2JI9 - chains A and B; structure by X-ray diffraction, 2.20 A resolution.

Chain A (and B):
Name: Oxalyl-CoA decarboxylase
Source organism: Oxalobacter formigenes
Notes: EC 4.1.1.8; chain B of this document is another copy of the same molecule, construct and numbering; everything in this record applies to it too
UniProtKB: P40149 (OXC_OXAFO); residue numbers follow UniProt; this construct covers 1-568
Chain sequence (568 residues; numbered 1 to 568; the number before each row is that of its first residue):
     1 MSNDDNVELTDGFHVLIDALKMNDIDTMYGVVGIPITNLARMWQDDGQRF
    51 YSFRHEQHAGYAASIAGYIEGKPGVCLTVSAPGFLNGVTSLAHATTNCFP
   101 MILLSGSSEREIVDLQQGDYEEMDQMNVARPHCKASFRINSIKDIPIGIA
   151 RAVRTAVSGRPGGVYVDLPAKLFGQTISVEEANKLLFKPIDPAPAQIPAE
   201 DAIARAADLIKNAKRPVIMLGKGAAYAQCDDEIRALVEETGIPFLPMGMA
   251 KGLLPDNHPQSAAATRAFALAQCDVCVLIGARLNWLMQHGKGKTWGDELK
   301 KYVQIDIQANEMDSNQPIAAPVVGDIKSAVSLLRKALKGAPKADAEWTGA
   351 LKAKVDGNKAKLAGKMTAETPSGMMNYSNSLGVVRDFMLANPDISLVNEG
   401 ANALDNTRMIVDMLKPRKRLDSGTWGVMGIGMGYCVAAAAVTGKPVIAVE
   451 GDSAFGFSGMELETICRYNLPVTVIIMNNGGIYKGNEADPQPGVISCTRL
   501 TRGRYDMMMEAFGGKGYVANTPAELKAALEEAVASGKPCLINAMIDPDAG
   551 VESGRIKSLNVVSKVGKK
Not modelled in the structure: 1-6, 554-568
Metal / ion sites: Mg2+: D452, N479, G481 (together with 3-deaza-thdp)
Ligand contacts:
  - ADP (adenosine-5'-diphosphate): N97, C98, R160, P161, G221, K222, G223, Y226, A227, M247, G280, A281, R282, N284, L286, M287, D306, I307, Q308, E311, G324, D325, I326, T424
  - B3P (2-[3-(2-hydroxy-1,1-dihydroxymethyl-ethylamino)-propylamino]-2-hydroxymethyl-propane-1,3-diol): D489, G493, V494, I495, R499
  - 3-deaza-thdp (TPW; 2-{4-[(4-amino-2-methylpyrimidin-5-yl)methyl]-3-methylthiophen-2-yl}ethyl trihydrogen diphosphate), molecule 1: V31, V32, G33, E56, V79, P82, G83, N86, Y120, E121
  - 3-deaza-thdp (TPW), molecule 2: Y377, G400, A401, N402, A403, G426, V427, M428, G451, D452, S453, A454, F457, N479, G481, I482, Y483
Reported in the primary citation:
  - catalytic residues: E56
  - catalytic residues: E121 (proposed by the authors, not directly observed)

Chain A / chain B interface:
Residue-residue contacts (133; chain A residue first):
  V31(A) - F457(B)  hydrophobic
  V32(A) - I482(B)  hydrophobic
  G33(A) - Y483(B)
  A40(A) - C497(B)  hydrophobic
  R41(A) - E487(B)  salt bridge
  R41(A) - T498(B)
  R41(A) - E552(B)  salt bridge
  Q44(A) - P490(B)
  Q44(A) - Q491(B)
  Q44(A) - V494(B)
  Q44(A) - I495(B)  hydrogen bond (side chain-backbone)
  Q44(A) - S496(B)
  Q44(A) - C497(B)  hydrogen bond (side chain-backbone)
  D45(A) - P490(B)
  D45(A) - Q491(B)  hydrogen bond (backbone-side chain)
  F50(A) - C497(B)  hydrophobic
  S52(A) - C497(B)  hydrogen bond (side chain-backbone)
  R54(A) - D452(B)  hydrogen bond (side chain-backbone)
  R54(A) - G456(B)
  R54(A) - F457(B)  hydrogen bond (backbone-backbone)
  R54(A) - L500(B)
  R54(A) - Y505(B)  hydrogen bond
  H55(A) - Q57(B)  hydrogen bond
  H55(A) - F457(B)
  E56(A) - F457(B)
  Q57(A) - H55(B)  hydrogen bond
  Q57(A) - N86(B)  hydrogen bond
  A81(A) - W425(B)
  P82(A) - W425(B)
  P82(A) - V427(B)  hydrophobic
  L85(A) - T89(B)
  L85(A) - A92(B)  hydrophobic
  L85(A) - H132(B)
  L85(A) - W425(B)  hydrophobic
  N86(A) - Q57(B)  hydrogen bond
  T89(A) - L85(B)
  T89(A) - T89(B)
  A92(A) - L85(B)  hydrophobic
  I112(A) - H289(B)
  Q117(A) - N284(B)
  Q117(A) - S314(B)  hydrogen bond (side chain-backbone)
  Q117(A) - N315(B)  hydrogen bond (backbone-side chain)
  G118(A) - N284(B)
  G118(A) - W285(B)  hydrogen bond (backbone-backbone)
  G118(A) - H289(B)
  D119(A) - W285(B)
  D119(A) - H289(B)
  Y120(A) - W285(B)
  E121(A) - W425(B)
  E121(A) - G426(B)
  E122(A) - W425(B)  hydrogen bond (backbone-side chain)
  M123(A) - W425(B)  hydrophobic
  V128(A) - H132(B)
  H132(A) - L85(B)
  N284(A) - Q117(B)
  N284(A) - G118(B)
  W285(A) - G118(B)  hydrogen bond (backbone-backbone)
  W285(A) - D119(B)
  W285(A) - Y120(B)
  H289(A) - I112(B)
  H289(A) - G118(B)
  H289(A) - D119(B)
  S314(A) - Q117(B)  hydrogen bond (backbone-side chain)
  N315(A) - Q117(B)  hydrogen bond (side chain-backbone)
  W425(A) - A81(B)
  W425(A) - P82(B)
  W425(A) - E121(B)
  W425(A) - E122(B)  hydrogen bond (side chain-backbone)
  W425(A) - M123(B)  hydrophobic
  G426(A) - E121(B)
  V427(A) - P82(B)  hydrophobic
  D452(A) - R54(B)  hydrogen bond (backbone-side chain)
  G456(A) - R54(B)
  G456(A) - M460(B)
  F457(A) - V31(B)  hydrophobic
  F457(A) - R54(B)
  F457(A) - H55(B)
  F457(A) - E56(B)
  M460(A) - G456(B)
  M460(A) - Y505(B)  hydrophobic
  M460(A) - M508(B)  hydrophobic
  E463(A) - L500(B)
  E463(A) - T501(B)  hydrogen bond
  R467(A) - I495(B)
  R467(A) - R499(B)
  R467(A) - L500(B)
  R467(A) - T501(B)
  Y468(A) - I495(B)  hydrophobic
  I482(A) - V32(B)  hydrophobic
  Y483(A) - G33(B)
  E487(A) - R41(B)  salt bridge
  P490(A) - Q44(B)
  P490(A) - D45(B)
  Q491(A) - Q44(B)
  Q491(A) - D45(B)  hydrogen bond (side chain-backbone)
  V494(A) - Q44(B)
  I495(A) - Q44(B)  hydrogen bond (backbone-side chain)
  I495(A) - R467(B)
  I495(A) - Y468(B)  hydrophobic
  S496(A) - Q44(B)
  C497(A) - V32(B)  hydrophobic
  C497(A) - A40(B)  hydrophobic
  C497(A) - Q44(B)  hydrogen bond (backbone-side chain)
  C497(A) - F50(B)  hydrophobic
  C497(A) - S52(B)  hydrogen bond (backbone-side chain)
  T498(A) - R41(B)
  R499(A) - R467(B)
  L500(A) - R54(B)
  L500(A) - E463(B)
  T501(A) - E463(B)  hydrogen bond
  T501(A) - R467(B)
  T501(A) - F512(B)
  G503(A) - A511(B)
  R504(A) - A511(B)  hydrogen bond (backbone-backbone)
  Y505(A) - R54(B)  hydrogen bond
  Y505(A) - M460(B)  hydrophobic
  Y505(A) - F512(B)  hydrophobic
  M507(A) - M507(B)
  M507(A) - E510(B)
  M507(A) - A511(B)  hydrophobic
  M508(A) - M460(B)  hydrophobic
  M508(A) - M508(B)  hydrophobic
  M508(A) - A511(B)
  M508(A) - F512(B)  hydrophobic
  E510(A) - M507(B)
  A511(A) - G503(B)
  A511(A) - R504(B)  hydrogen bond (backbone-backbone)
  A511(A) - M507(B)  hydrophobic
  A511(A) - M508(B)
  F512(A) - T501(B)
  F512(A) - Y505(B)  hydrophobic
  F512(A) - M508(B)  hydrophobic
  E552(A) - R41(B)  salt bridge
Also at the interface, not in a pair above, chain A (72 interface residues in all): I34, T37, G47, S453, F455, G459
Also at the interface, not in a pair above, chain B (74 interface residues in all): I34, T37, G47, V128, P131, L283, S453, F455, G459

In short:
Chain A and chain B form an interface of 72 and 74 residues respectively, with 29 hydrogen bonds and 4 salt
bridges. Polar pairs include R41(A)-E487(B), R41(A)-E552(B) and Q44(A)-I495(B). Chain A binds 3-deaza-thdp,
ADP and compound B3P. D452(A), N479(A) and G481(A) coordinate Mg2+. From the paper: catalytic residues E56(A)
and E121(A).
Both chains are Oxalyl-CoA decarboxylase (Oxalobacter formigenes). Entry 2JI9 (X-ray structure of Oxalyl-CoA
decarboxylase in complex with 3-deaza- ThDP) was determined by X-ray diffraction (same publication as 2JI6,
2JI7, 2JI8 and 2JIB).
